6SE6 - chains C and I of the 11 polymer chains in the assembly; structure by electron microscopy, 3.50 A resolution.

== Chain C ==
Molecule: Histone H2A type 2-A
From: Homo sapiens
Reference sequence: Q6FI13 (H2A2A_HUMAN); residues 0-129 here correspond to UniProt positions 1-130 (UniProt number = residue number + 1)
Sequence (130 residues; row label = number of the first residue in the row; numbering starts at 0):
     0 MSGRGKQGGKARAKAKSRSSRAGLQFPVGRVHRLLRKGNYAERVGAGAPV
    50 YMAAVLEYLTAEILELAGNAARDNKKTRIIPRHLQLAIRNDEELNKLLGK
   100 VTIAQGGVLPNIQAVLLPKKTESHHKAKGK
Not modelled in the structure: 0-15, 117-129

== Chain I ==
Molecule: 145-nt DNA strand
From: synthetic construct
Sequence (145 nucleotides; numbered -72 to 72; the number before each row is that of its first residue; numbers below 1 keep their minus sign (DA-72 is residue -72)):
   -72 ATCAGAATCCCGGTGCCGAGGCCGCTCAATTGGTCGTAGACAGCTCTAGC
   -22 ACCGCTTAAACGCACGTACGCGCTGTCCCCCGCGTTTTAACCGCCAAGGG
    28 GATTACTCCCTAGTCTCCAGGCACGTGTCAGATATATACATCGAT

== Interface between chain C and chain I ==
Pairs across the interface (7; chain C residue first):
  Ser16(C) - DT-43(I)  sugar contact
  Arg17(C) - DT-43(I)  hydrogen bond to the phosphate
  Gly28(C) - DT-43(I)  phosphate contact
  Arg29(C) - DA-44(I)  phosphate contact
  Arg32(C) - DA-44(I)  salt bridge to the phosphate
  Arg42(C) - DA-35(I)  sugar contact
  Arg77(C) - DA-54(I)  sugar contact
Interface residues without a listed pair, chain I (6 interface residues in all): DT-42, DT-36

== Overview ==
The interface between chain C and chain I involves 7 residues on one side and 6 on the other; the contacts
include 1 hydrogen bond and 1 salt bridge. Polar contacts include Arg17(C)-DT-43(I) and Arg32(C)-DA-44(I).
Here chain C is Histone H2A type 2-A (Homo sapiens) and chain I is a 145-nt DNA strand (synthetic construct).
Entry 6SE6 (Class2 : CENP-A nucleosome in complex with CENP-C central region) was determined by electron
microscopy, deposited together with 6SE0, 6SEE, 6SEF and 6SEG.
